PDB entry 5TSW | X-ray diffraction, 2.50 A resolution | chains B and C of the 3 polymer chains in the assembly

Chain B (and C):
Name: Protein (tumor necrosis factor-alpha)
Organism: Homo sapiens
Notes: chain C of this document is another copy of the same molecule, construct and numbering; everything in this record applies to it too
UniProt: P01375 (TNFA_HUMAN); residues 8-157 here correspond to UniProt positions 84-233 (UniProt number = residue number + 76)
Chain sequence (150 residues; each row starts with the number of its first residue):
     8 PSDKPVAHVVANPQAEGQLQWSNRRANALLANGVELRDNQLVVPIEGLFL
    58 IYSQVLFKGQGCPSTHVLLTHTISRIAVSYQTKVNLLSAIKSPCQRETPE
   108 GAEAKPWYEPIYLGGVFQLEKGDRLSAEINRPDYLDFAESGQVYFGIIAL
Disordered / not traced: 8
Differences from the reference sequence: engineered mutation Ser29 (Leu105 in P01375), Ile52 (Ser128 in P01375), Phe56 (Tyr132 in P01375)

How chain B and chain C interact:
Contacting residue pairs - 45 pairs, chain B then chain C:
  Leu55(B) - Val13(C)  hydrophobic
  Leu55(B) - Leu36(C)  hydrophobic
  Leu55(B) - Ile155(C)  hydrophobic
  Leu57(B) - Leu57(C)  hydrophobic
  His73(B) - Lys112(C)
  Leu75(B) - Tyr115(C)  hydrophobic
  Arg82(B) - Asn34(C)  hydrogen bond
  Val91(B) - Asn34(C)
  Asn92(B) - Ser147(C)
  Leu93(B) - Asn34(C)
  Leu93(B) - Gly148(C)
  Leu94(B) - Gly148(C)
  Leu94(B) - Tyr151(C)
  Ser95(B) - Gln61(C)  hydrogen bond (backbone-side chain)
  Ser95(B) - Ser147(C)
  Ser95(B) - Gly148(C)  hydrogen bond (backbone-backbone)
  Ser95(B) - Gln149(C)
  Ala96(B) - Gln61(C)
  Ala96(B) - Pro117(C)  hydrophobic
  Ile97(B) - Leu63(C)  hydrophobic
  Ile97(B) - Tyr115(C)
  Ile97(B) - Pro117(C)
  Ile97(B) - Gln149(C)
  Lys98(B) - Tyr115(C)
  Ser99(B) - Pro113(C)
  Ser99(B) - Trp114(C)
  Ser99(B) - Tyr115(C)  hydrogen bond (side chain-backbone)
  Gln102(B) - Lys112(C)
  Gln102(B) - Pro113(C)
  Gln102(B) - Trp114(C)
  Tyr119(B) - Gln61(C)
  Tyr119(B) - Tyr119(C)  hydrophobic
  Leu120(B) - Gln61(C)
  Leu120(B) - Tyr151(C)
  Gly121(B) - Tyr59(C)
  Gly121(B) - Tyr119(C)  hydrogen bond (backbone-side chain)
  Gly121(B) - Tyr151(C)  hydrogen bond (backbone-side chain)
  Gly122(B) - Tyr59(C)
  Val123(B) - His15(C)
  Val123(B) - Leu36(C)
  Val123(B) - Tyr59(C)  hydrogen bond (backbone-side chain)
  Phe124(B) - His15(C)
  Phe124(B) - Asn34(C)
  Gln125(B) - Leu36(C)
  Leu157(B) - Lys11(C)  hydrogen bond (backbone-side chain)
Other interface residues (no listed pair), chain C (24 interface residues in all): Lys98, Glu116, Asp143, Leu157

Summary:
23 residues of chain B and 24 residues of chain C are in contact, with 8 hydrogen bonds. Polar pairs include
Arg82(B)-Asn34(C), Ser95(B)-Gln61(C) and Ser99(B)-Tyr115(C).
Both chains are Protein (tumor necrosis factor-alpha) (Homo sapiens). Entry 5TSW (High resolution crystal
structure of a human tnf-alpha mutant) was determined by X-ray diffraction (same publication as 4TSV).
